PDB entry 2Z5H | X-ray diffraction, 2.89 A resolution | chains I and T of the 4 polymer chains in the assembly

[Chain I]
Molecule: Tropomyosin alpha-1 chain and General control protein GCN4
From: Oryctolagus cuniculus
Notes: fragment: N terminal domain of Tropomyosin alpha-1 chain and C terminal domain of GCN4
Reference sequence: chimeric construct of P58772, P03069: residues 1-24 from P58772 (TPM1_RABIT) positions 1-24 (same numbers); residues 25-36 from P03069 positions 267-278 (UniProt number = residue number + 242)
Chain sequence (40 residues; numbered -3 to 36; the number before each row is that of its first residue; numbers below 1 keep their minus sign (Gly-3 is residue -3)):
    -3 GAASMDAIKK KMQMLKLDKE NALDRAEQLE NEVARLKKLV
Disordered / not traced: 36
Sequence notes: expression tag (-3 to 0)
UniProt features mapped onto this chain:
  - modified residue: Met1 (N-acetylmethionine)
What the authors report for this chain:
  - mutagenesis - K15L/A18L/A22L: abolished binding to actin

[Chain T]
Molecule: Troponin T, fast skeletal muscle isoforms
From: Gallus gallus
Reference sequence: P12620 (TNNT3_CHICK); residue numbers follow UniProt; this construct covers 58-112
Chain sequence (55 residues; numbered 58 to 112; the number before each row is that of its first residue):
    58 GEKVDFDDIQ KKRQNKDLIE LQALIDSHFE ARRKEEEELV ALKERIEKRR AERAE
Disordered / not traced: 58-65, 100-112
What the authors report for this chain:
  - disease-associated variants - F86I: decreased binding to actin-tropomyosin (citing earlier work)

[How chain I and chain T interact]
Residue-residue contacts (6; chain I residue first):
  Lys5(I) - Glu87(T)  salt bridge
  Lys12(I) - Ala80(T)  hydrogen bond (side chain-backbone)
  Lys12(I) - Asp83(T)  salt bridge
  Lys15(I) - Gln79(T)  hydrogen bond
  Leu19(I) - Asn72(T)
  Leu19(I) - Ile76(T)  hydrophobic
Also at the interface, not in a pair above, chain I (5 interface residues in all): Met8
Also at the interface, not in a pair above, chain T (7 interface residues in all): Phe86
Interface features reported in the paper:
  - residue pairs: Lys12(I)-Ala80(T) (hydrogen bond)
  - interface residues, chain I: Lys12(I), Lys15(I)
  - interface residues, chain T: Asp83(T), Phe86(T)

[Summary]
5 residues of chain I and 7 residues of chain T are in contact; the contacts include 2 hydrogen bonds and 2
salt bridges. Polar contacts include Lys5(I)-Glu87(T), Lys12(I)-Asp83(T) and Lys12(I)-Ala80(T). The paper
describes a hydrogen bond between Lys12(I) and Ala80(T). From the paper: K15L/A18L/A22L of chain I abolish
binding to actin; interface residues Lys12(I), Lys15(I) and Asp83(T) among others.
Here chain I is Tropomyosin alpha-1 chain and General control protein GCN4 (Oryctolagus cuniculus) and chain T
is Troponin T, fast skeletal muscle isoforms (Gallus gallus). Entry 2Z5H (Crystal structure of the
head-to-tail junction of tropomyosin complexed with a fragment of TnT) was determined by X-ray diffraction.
